Entry 4UVP (X-ray diffraction, 1.75 A resolution); this record covers chains A and B.

[Chain A]
Name: Tankyrase-2
From: Homo sapiens
Notes: fragment: c-terminal fragment, residues 946-1113
UniProtKB: Q9H2K2 (TNKS2_HUMAN); numbering as in UniProt (aligned over 946-1113)
Sequence (191 residues; numbered 923 to 1113; the number before each row is that of its first residue):
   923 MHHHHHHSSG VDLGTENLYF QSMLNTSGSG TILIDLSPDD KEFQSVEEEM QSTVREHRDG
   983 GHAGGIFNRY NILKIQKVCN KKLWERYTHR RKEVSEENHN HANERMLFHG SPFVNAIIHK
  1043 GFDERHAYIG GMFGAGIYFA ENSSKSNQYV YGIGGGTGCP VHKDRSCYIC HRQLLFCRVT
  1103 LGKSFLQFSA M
Disordered / not traced: 923-951
Differences from the reference sequence: expression tag (923-945)
Bound ions: Zn2+: Cys1081, His1084, Cys1089, Cys1092
Residues lining bound ligands: 5-amino-3-ethylisoquinolin-1(2H)-one (NGJ): Phe1030, His1031, Gly1032, Ser1033, Tyr1050, Tyr1060, Phe1061, Ala1062, Lys1067, Ser1068, Tyr1071, Ile1075
Curated features (UniProtKB/Swiss-Prot):
  - binding site (Zn(2+)): Cys1081, His1084, Cys1089, Cys1092
  - mutagenesis: Met1054 (M1054V: Loss of activity)

[Chain B]
Name: Tankyrase-2
From: Homo sapiens
Notes: fragment: c-terminal fragment, residues 1115-1162
UniProtKB: Q9H2K2 (TNKS2_HUMAN); residues 1115-1162 here = UniProt positions 1115-1162
Sequence (48 residues; numbered 1115 to 1162; the number before each row is that of its first residue):
  1115 MAHSPPGHHS VTGRPSVNGL ALAEYVIYRG EQAYPEYLIT YQIMRPEG
Disordered / not traced: 1162

[How chain A and chain B interact]
Contacting residue pairs - 169 pairs, chain A then chain B:
  Leu958(A) - Tyr1151(B)  hydrophobic
  Glu964(A) - Tyr1151(B)  hydrogen bond
  Val968(A) - Tyr1151(B)
  Val968(A) - Ile1153(B)  hydrophobic
  Met972(A) - Ile1153(B)  hydrophobic
  Met972(A) - Tyr1155(B)  hydrophobic
  Arg977(A) - Asn1132(B)
  Arg977(A) - Leu1134(B)
  Arg977(A) - Ala1135(B)
  Arg980(A) - Val1131(B)
  Gly986(A) - Ile1157(B)
  Gly987(A) - Ile1157(B)
  Ile988(A) - Met1158(B)
  Ile988(A) - Pro1160(B)
  Phe989(A) - Ile1157(B)  hydrophobic
  Phe989(A) - Met1158(B)
  Asn990(A) - Pro1160(B)
  Arg991(A) - Ile1157(B)
  Arg991(A) - Met1158(B)  hydrogen bond (backbone-backbone)
  Arg991(A) - Glu1161(B)  salt bridge
  Tyr992(A) - Tyr1155(B)  hydrophobic
  Tyr992(A) - Gln1156(B)
  Tyr992(A) - Ile1157(B)  hydrophobic
  Tyr992(A) - Met1158(B)
  Asn993(A) - Tyr1155(B)
  Asn993(A) - Gln1156(B)  hydrogen bond (backbone-backbone)
  Asn993(A) - Met1158(B)
  Ile994(A) - Thr1154(B)
  Ile994(A) - Tyr1155(B)  hydrophobic
  Leu995(A) - Thr1154(B)  hydrogen bond (backbone-backbone)
  Leu995(A) - Tyr1155(B)
  Leu995(A) - Gln1156(B)
  Lys996(A) - Leu1152(B)
  Lys996(A) - Ile1153(B)
  Lys996(A) - Thr1154(B)  hydrogen bond (backbone-backbone)
  Ile997(A) - Tyr1151(B)  hydrophobic
  Ile997(A) - Leu1152(B)
  Gln998(A) - Glu1150(B)
  Gln998(A) - Tyr1151(B)
  Gln998(A) - Leu1152(B)  hydrogen bond (backbone-backbone)
  Lys999(A) - Glu1150(B)
  Lys999(A) - Tyr1151(B)
  Val1000(A) - Tyr1148(B)  hydrogen bond (backbone-side chain)
  Val1000(A) - Pro1149(B)
  Val1000(A) - Glu1150(B)  hydrogen bond (backbone-backbone)
  Val1000(A) - Leu1152(B)
  Cys1001(A) - Tyr1148(B)
  Asn1002(A) - Tyr1148(B)  hydrogen bond (backbone-side chain)
  Leu1005(A) - Tyr1148(B)
  Trp1006(A) - Tyr1148(B)
  Trp1006(A) - Glu1150(B)
  Arg1008(A) - Glu1145(B)
  Tyr1009(A) - Glu1145(B)
  Tyr1009(A) - Gln1146(B)
  Tyr1009(A) - Ala1147(B)
  Tyr1009(A) - Tyr1148(B)
  Arg1012(A) - Arg1143(B)
  Arg1012(A) - Glu1145(B)
  Arg1012(A) - Gln1146(B)  hydrogen bond
  Val1016(A) - His1123(B)
  Val1016(A) - Gln1146(B)
  Glu1019(A) - His1123(B)  salt bridge
  Arg1027(A) - Tyr1139(B)  hydrogen bond
  Leu1029(A) - Tyr1139(B)  hydrophobic
  Val1036(A) - Leu1152(B)  hydrophobic
  Phe1044(A) - Gly1144(B)
  Phe1044(A) - Ala1147(B)  hydrophobic
  Glu1046(A) - Met1115(B)
  Ala1049(A) - Met1115(B)  hydrophobic
  Phe1055(A) - Gly1127(B)
  Phe1055(A) - Val1140(B)  hydrophobic
  Phe1055(A) - Tyr1142(B)  hydrogen bond (backbone-side chain)
  Ala1057(A) - Met1115(B)
  Ala1057(A) - Ala1116(B)  hydrogen bond (backbone-backbone)
  Ala1057(A) - Tyr1142(B)
  Gly1058(A) - Val1140(B)
  Gly1058(A) - Ile1141(B)
  Gly1058(A) - Tyr1142(B)
  Ile1059(A) - Met1115(B)  hydrophobic
  Ile1059(A) - Tyr1139(B)
  Ile1059(A) - Val1140(B)
  Ile1059(A) - Ile1141(B)  hydrogen bond (backbone-backbone)
  Ile1059(A) - Gly1144(B)
  Tyr1060(A) - Tyr1139(B)
  Tyr1060(A) - Val1140(B)  hydrophobic
  Phe1061(A) - Glu1138(B)
  Phe1061(A) - Tyr1139(B)  hydrogen bond (backbone-backbone)
  Phe1061(A) - Ile1141(B)  hydrophobic
  Phe1061(A) - Ala1147(B)  hydrophobic
  Ala1062(A) - Ala1137(B)
  Glu1063(A) - Leu1136(B)
  Glu1063(A) - Ala1137(B)  hydrogen bond (backbone-backbone)
  Glu1063(A) - Tyr1139(B)  hydrogen bond
  Asn1064(A) - Ala1135(B)
  Asn1064(A) - Leu1136(B)  hydrogen bond (side chain-backbone)
  Lys1067(A) - Glu1138(B)
  Asn1069(A) - Tyr1155(B)  hydrogen bond
  Asn1069(A) - Ile1157(B)
  Val1072(A) - Tyr1155(B)
  Ser1088(A) - Ile1157(B)
  Cys1089(A) - Ile1157(B)
  Tyr1090(A) - Gln1156(B)
  Tyr1090(A) - Ile1157(B)
  Tyr1090(A) - Met1158(B)
  Tyr1090(A) - Arg1159(B)
  Ile1091(A) - Gln1156(B)  hydrogen bond (backbone-side chain)
  Cys1092(A) - Gln1156(B)
  His1093(A) - Tyr1155(B)
  His1093(A) - Gln1156(B)
  Arg1094(A) - Ile1153(B)
  Arg1094(A) - Thr1154(B)
  Arg1094(A) - Tyr1155(B)  hydrogen bond (backbone-backbone)
  Arg1094(A) - Ile1157(B)
  Gln1095(A) - Leu1152(B)
  Gln1095(A) - Ile1153(B)
  Gln1095(A) - Thr1154(B)  hydrogen bond
  Gln1095(A) - Tyr1155(B)
  Leu1096(A) - Tyr1151(B)
  Leu1096(A) - Leu1152(B)
  Leu1096(A) - Ile1153(B)  hydrogen bond (backbone-backbone)
  Leu1096(A) - Tyr1155(B)
  Leu1097(A) - Tyr1151(B)
  Leu1097(A) - Leu1152(B)  hydrophobic
  Phe1098(A) - Glu1150(B)  hydrogen bond (backbone-backbone)
  Phe1098(A) - Tyr1151(B)  hydrogen bond (backbone-backbone)
  Phe1098(A) - Ile1153(B)  hydrophobic
  Cys1099(A) - Tyr1148(B)
  Cys1099(A) - Pro1149(B)  hydrophobic
  Arg1100(A) - Ala1147(B)
  Arg1100(A) - Tyr1148(B)  hydrogen bond (backbone-backbone)
  Arg1100(A) - Glu1150(B)  salt bridge
  Val1101(A) - Ile1141(B)  hydrophobic
  Val1101(A) - Gln1146(B)
  Thr1102(A) - Ile1141(B)
  Thr1102(A) - Gln1146(B)  hydrogen bond (backbone-backbone)
  Leu1103(A) - His1123(B)
  Leu1103(A) - Ser1124(B)  hydrogen bond (backbone-side chain)
  Leu1103(A) - Tyr1139(B)  hydrophobic
  Gly1104(A) - His1123(B)
  Lys1105(A) - Gly1121(B)
  Lys1105(A) - His1122(B)
  Lys1105(A) - His1123(B)  hydrogen bond (backbone-backbone)
  Lys1105(A) - Ser1124(B)
  Ser1106(A) - His1122(B)
  Ser1106(A) - Ser1124(B)  hydrogen bond
  Ser1106(A) - Val1125(B)
  Ser1106(A) - Thr1126(B)  hydrogen bond
  Phe1107(A) - Pro1119(B)  hydrophobic
  Phe1107(A) - His1122(B)
  Phe1107(A) - Ser1124(B)  hydrogen bond (backbone-backbone)
  Phe1107(A) - Val1125(B)
  Phe1107(A) - Thr1126(B)  hydrogen bond (backbone-backbone)
  Leu1108(A) - Thr1126(B)
  Leu1108(A) - Arg1128(B)
  Gln1109(A) - Thr1126(B)  hydrogen bond (backbone-backbone)
  Gln1109(A) - Gly1127(B)
  Gln1109(A) - Arg1128(B)  hydrogen bond (backbone-backbone)
  Phe1110(A) - Arg1128(B)
  Ser1111(A) - Gly1127(B)
  Ser1111(A) - Arg1128(B)  hydrogen bond (side chain-backbone)
  Ser1111(A) - Pro1129(B)
  Ser1111(A) - Ser1130(B)  hydrogen bond (backbone-backbone)
  Ala1112(A) - Ser1130(B)  hydrogen bond (backbone-side chain)
  Ala1112(A) - Val1131(B)  hydrophobic
  Met1113(A) - Gly1127(B)
  Met1113(A) - Pro1129(B)
  Met1113(A) - Val1131(B)
  Met1113(A) - Asn1132(B)  hydrogen bond (backbone-backbone)
  Met1113(A) - Glu1138(B)
Interface residues without a listed pair, chain A (82 interface residues in all): Leu955, Thr975, Asn1020, Met1028, Phe1030, Ile1039, Ile1040, Asp1045

[Overview]
The interface between chain A and chain B involves 82 residues on one side and 43 on the other; the contacts
include 39 hydrogen bonds and 3 salt bridges. Polar pairs include Arg991(A)-Glu1161(B), Glu1019(A)-His1123(B)
and Arg1100(A)-Glu1150(B). Ligands of chain A: 5-amino-3-ethylisoquinolin-1(2H)-one.
Here chain A is Tankyrase-2 and chain B is Tankyrase-2, both from Homo sapiens. Entry 4UVP (Crystal structure
of human tankyrase 2 in complex with 5-amino-3- ethyl-1,2-dihydroisoquinolin-1-one) was determined by X-ray
diffraction.
